Entry 7MKF (electron microscopy, 3.00 A resolution); this record covers chains B and D of the 10 polymer chains in the assembly.

Chain B (and D):
Molecule: Isoform Tau-F of Microtubule-associated protein tau
Organism: Homo sapiens
Notes: chain D of this document is another copy of the same molecule, construct and numbering; everything in this record applies to it too
Reference sequence: P10636-8 (TAU-8_HUMAN); residues 1-441 here = UniProt positions 1-441
Chain sequence (441 residues; numbered 1 to 441; the number before each row is that of its first residue):
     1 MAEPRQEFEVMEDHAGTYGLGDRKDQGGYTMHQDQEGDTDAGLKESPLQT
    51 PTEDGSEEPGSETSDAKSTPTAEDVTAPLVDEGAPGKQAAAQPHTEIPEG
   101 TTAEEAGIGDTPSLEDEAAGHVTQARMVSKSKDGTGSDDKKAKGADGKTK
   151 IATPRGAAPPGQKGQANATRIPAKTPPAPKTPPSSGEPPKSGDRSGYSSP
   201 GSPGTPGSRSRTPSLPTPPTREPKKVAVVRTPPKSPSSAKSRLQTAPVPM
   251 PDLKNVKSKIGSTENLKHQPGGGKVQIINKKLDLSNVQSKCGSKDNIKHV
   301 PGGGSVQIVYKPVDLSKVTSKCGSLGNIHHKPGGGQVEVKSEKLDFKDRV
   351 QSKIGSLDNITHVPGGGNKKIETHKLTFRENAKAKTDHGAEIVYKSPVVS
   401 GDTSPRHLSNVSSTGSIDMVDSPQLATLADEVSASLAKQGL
Unresolved in the structure: 1-305, 379-441

How chain B and chain D interact:
Residue-residue contacts (167; chain B residue first):
  Val306(B) with Val306(D); Gln307(D), hydrogen bond (backbone-backbone)
  Gln307(B) with Gln307(D), hydrogen bond
  Ile308(B) with Gln307(D), hydrogen bond (backbone-backbone); Ile308(D); Val309(D), hydrogen bond (backbone-backbone)
  Val309(B) with Val309(D)
  Tyr310(B) with Val309(D), hydrogen bond (backbone-backbone); Tyr310(D), hydrophobic; Lys311(D), hydrogen bond (backbone-backbone); Pro312(D)
  Lys311(B) with Val309(D); Lys311(D)
  Pro312(B) with Pro312(D); Val313(D), hydrogen bond (backbone-backbone); Asp314(D)
  Val313(B) with Val313(D); Asp314(D)
  Asp314(B) with Val313(D); Asp314(D), hydrogen bond (backbone-side chain); Leu315(D); Ser316(D)
  Leu315(B) with Val313(D); Leu315(D), hydrophobic
  Ser316(B) with Ser316(D); Lys317(D), hydrogen bond (backbone-backbone)
  Lys317(B) with Lys317(D)
  Val318(B) with Lys317(D), hydrogen bond (backbone-backbone); Val318(D); Thr319(D), hydrogen bond (backbone-backbone)
  Thr319(B) with Thr319(D)
  Ser320(B) with Thr319(D), hydrogen bond (backbone-backbone); Ser320(D); Lys321(D), hydrogen bond (backbone-backbone)
  Lys321(B) with Lys321(D)
  Cys322(B) with Lys321(D), hydrogen bond (backbone-backbone); Cys322(D); Gly323(D), hydrogen bond (backbone-backbone)
  Gly323(B) with Cys322(D); Gly323(D), hydrogen bond (backbone-backbone); Ser324(D), hydrogen bond (backbone-backbone)
  Ser324(B) with Ser324(D)
  Leu325(B) with Ser324(D), hydrogen bond (backbone-backbone); Leu325(D), hydrogen bond (backbone-backbone)
  Gly326(B) with Leu325(D), hydrogen bond (backbone-backbone); Gly326(D); Asn327(D)
  Asn327(B) with Asn327(D), hydrogen bond (side chain-backbone)
  Ile328(B) with Asn327(D), hydrogen bond (backbone-backbone); Ile328(D); His329(D), hydrogen bond (backbone-backbone)
  His329(B) with His329(D)
  His330(B) with His329(D), hydrogen bond (backbone-backbone); His330(D); Lys331(D), hydrogen bond (backbone-backbone)
  Lys331(B) with Lys331(D)
  Pro332(B) with Pro332(D); Gly333(D), hydrogen bond (backbone-backbone)
  Gly334(B) with Gly333(D); Gly334(D)
  Gly335(B) with Gly335(D); Gln336(D), hydrogen bond (backbone-backbone)
  Gln336(B) with Gln336(D), hydrogen bond
  Val337(B) with Gln336(D), hydrogen bond (backbone-backbone); Val337(D); Glu338(D), hydrogen bond (backbone-backbone)
  Glu338(B) with Glu338(D)
  Val339(B) with Glu338(D), hydrogen bond (backbone-backbone); Val339(D); Lys340(D), hydrogen bond (backbone-backbone)
  Lys340(B) with Lys340(D)
  Ser341(B) with Lys340(D), hydrogen bond (backbone-backbone); Ser341(D)
  Glu342(B) with Glu342(D), hydrogen bond (backbone-backbone); Lys343(D), hydrogen bond (backbone-backbone)
  Lys343(B) with Lys343(D)
  Leu344(B) with Lys343(D), hydrogen bond (backbone-backbone); Leu344(D), hydrophobic; Asp345(D), hydrogen bond (backbone-backbone)
  Asp345(B) with Asp345(D)
  Phe346(B) with Asp345(D), hydrogen bond (backbone-backbone); Phe346(D), hydrophobic; Lys347(D), hydrogen bond (backbone-backbone); Val350(D)
  Lys347(B) with Asp345(D), salt bridge; Lys347(D)
  Asp348(B) with Lys347(D), hydrogen bond (backbone-backbone); Asp348(D), hydrogen bond (backbone-backbone); Arg349(D), salt bridge
  Arg349(B) with Asp348(D), hydrogen bond (backbone-backbone); Arg349(D), hydrogen bond (backbone-backbone)
  Val350(B) with Arg349(D), hydrogen bond (backbone-backbone); Val350(D); Gln351(D), hydrogen bond (backbone-backbone)
  Gln351(B) with Gln351(D), hydrogen bond
  Ser352(B) with Gln351(D), hydrogen bond (backbone-backbone); Ser352(D); Lys353(D), hydrogen bond (backbone-backbone)
  Lys353(B) with Lys353(D)
  Ile354(B) with Lys353(D), hydrogen bond (backbone-backbone); Ile354(D); Gly355(D), hydrogen bond (backbone-backbone)
  Gly355(B) with Val337(D); Gly355(D), hydrogen bond (backbone-backbone); Ser356(D), hydrogen bond (backbone-backbone)
  Ser356(B) with Ser356(D)
  Leu357(B) with Gly335(D); Val337(D), hydrophobic; Ser356(D), hydrogen bond (backbone-backbone); Asn359(D)
  Asp358(B) with Lys353(D), salt bridge; Ser356(D), hydrogen bond; Leu357(D), hydrogen bond (side chain-backbone); Asp358(D), hydrogen bond (side chain-backbone)
  Asn359(B) with Asn359(D), hydrogen bond; Ile360(D), hydrogen bond (backbone-backbone)
  Ile360(B) with Ile360(D)
  Thr361(B) with His330(D), hydrogen bond; Ile360(D), hydrogen bond (backbone-backbone); Thr361(D); His362(D), hydrogen bond (backbone-backbone)
  His362(B) with His362(D), hydrogen bond
  Val363(B) with Ile328(D), hydrophobic; His362(D), hydrogen bond (backbone-backbone); Val363(D); Pro364(D)
  Pro364(B) with Pro364(D)
  Gly365(B) with Ser320(D), hydrogen bond (backbone-side chain); Cys322(D); Leu325(D); Pro364(D), hydrogen bond (backbone-backbone); Gly366(D)
  Gly366(B) with Ser320(D), hydrogen bond (backbone-side chain); Gly366(D); Gly367(D), hydrogen bond (backbone-backbone)
  Gly367(B) with Gly367(D); Asn368(D)
  Asn368(B) with Val318(D); Thr319(D); Gly367(D), hydrogen bond (backbone-backbone); Asn368(D), hydrogen bond; Lys369(D), hydrogen bond (backbone-backbone)
  Lys369(B) with Lys369(D)
  Lys370(B) with Ser316(D); Lys369(D), hydrogen bond (backbone-backbone); Lys370(D); Ile371(D), hydrogen bond (backbone-backbone)
  Ile371(B) with Ile371(D)
  Glu372(B) with Asp314(D); Lys370(D), salt bridge; Ile371(D), hydrogen bond (backbone-backbone); Glu372(D); Thr373(D), hydrogen bond (backbone-backbone)
  Thr373(B) with Thr373(D)
  His374(B) with Tyr310(D); Asp314(D), salt bridge; Thr373(D), hydrogen bond (backbone-backbone); His374(D); Lys375(D), hydrogen bond (backbone-backbone)
  Lys375(B) with Lys375(D)
  Leu376(B) with Lys375(D), hydrogen bond (backbone-backbone); Leu376(D); Thr377(D), hydrogen bond (backbone-backbone)
  Thr377(B) with Thr377(D)
  Phe378(B) with Ile308(D), hydrophobic; Thr377(D), hydrogen bond (backbone-backbone); Phe378(D), hydrophobic
Other interface residues (no listed pair), chain B (73 interface residues in all): Gly333
Other interface residues (no listed pair), chain D (73 interface residues in all): Gly365

Summary:
Chain B and chain D each contribute 73 residues to their interface, with 79 hydrogen bonds and 5 salt bridges.
Among the polar pairs are Lys347(B)-Asp345(D), Asp348(B)-Arg349(D) and Asp358(B)-Lys353(D).
Both chains are Isoform Tau-F of Microtubule-associated protein tau (Homo sapiens). Entry 7MKF (Paired helical
tau filament extracted from PrP-CAA Patient brain tissue | tau filament | PHF Tau) was determined by electron
microscopy, deposited together with 7MKG and 7MKH.
